PDB entry 6BFE | X-ray diffraction, 1.51 A resolution | chain A

[Chain A]
Molecule: Beta-secretase 1
Organism: Homo sapiens
Notes: EC 3.4.23.46
UniProtKB: P56817 (BACE1_HUMAN); residues -47 to 393 here correspond to UniProt positions 14-454 (UniProt number = residue number + 61)
Sequence (442 residues; row label = number of the first residue in the row; numbers below 1 keep their minus sign (Met-48 is residue -48)):
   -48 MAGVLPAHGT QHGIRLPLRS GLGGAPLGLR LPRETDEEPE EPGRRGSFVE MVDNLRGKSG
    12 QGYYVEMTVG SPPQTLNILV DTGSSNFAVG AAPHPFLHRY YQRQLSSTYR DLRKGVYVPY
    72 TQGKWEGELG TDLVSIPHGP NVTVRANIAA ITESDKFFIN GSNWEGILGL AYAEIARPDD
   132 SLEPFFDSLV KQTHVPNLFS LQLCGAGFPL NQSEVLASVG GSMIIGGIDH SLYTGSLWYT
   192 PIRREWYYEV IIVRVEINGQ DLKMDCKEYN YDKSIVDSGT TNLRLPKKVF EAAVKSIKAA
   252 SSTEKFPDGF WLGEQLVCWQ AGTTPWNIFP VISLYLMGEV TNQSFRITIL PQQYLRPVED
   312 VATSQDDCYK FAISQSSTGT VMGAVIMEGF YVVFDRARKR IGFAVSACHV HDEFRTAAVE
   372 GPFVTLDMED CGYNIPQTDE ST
Not modelled in the structure: -48 to -8, 386-393
Cystine bridges: Cys155-Cys359, Cys217-Cys382, Cys269-Cys319
Sequence notes: expression tag (-48)
Residues lining bound ligands: DJV (N-[(1R,2S)-1-[(2R,4R)-4-(cyclohexylmethoxy)pyrrolidin-2-yl]-3-(3,5-difluorophenyl)-1-hydroxypropan-2-yl]acetamide): Leu30, Asp32, Gly34, Ser35, Val69, Pro70, Tyr71, Thr72, Gln73, Gly74, Lys75, Lys107, Phe108, Ile110, Trp115, Ile118, Ile126, Arg128, Tyr198, Ile226, Asp228, Gly230, Thr231
Curated features (UniProtKB/Swiss-Prot):
  - active site: Asp32, Asp228
  - modified residue (N6-acetyllysine): Lys65, Lys214, Lys218, Lys224, Lys238, Lys239, Lys246
  - glycosylation (N-linked (GlcNAc...) asparagine): Asn92, Asn111, Asn162, Asn293

[In short]
Ligands of chain A: compound DJV. Curated annotation (UniProt) lists active-site residues Asp32 and Asp228.
Chain A is Beta-secretase 1 (Homo sapiens); the structure, BACE crystal structure with hydroxy pyrrolidine
inhibitor, was determined by X-ray diffraction, deposited together with 6BFD, 6BFW and 6BFX.
